7VBM - chains B and I of the 10 polymer chains in the assembly; structure by electron microscopy, 3.40 A resolution.

Chain B:
Protein: Histone H4
Source organism: Mus musculus
UniProtKB: P62806 (H4_MOUSE); residues 0-102 here correspond to UniProt positions 1-103 (UniProt number = residue number + 1)
Sequence (106 residues; numbered -3 to 102; the number before each row is that of its first residue; numbers below 1 keep their minus sign (Gly-3 is residue -3)):
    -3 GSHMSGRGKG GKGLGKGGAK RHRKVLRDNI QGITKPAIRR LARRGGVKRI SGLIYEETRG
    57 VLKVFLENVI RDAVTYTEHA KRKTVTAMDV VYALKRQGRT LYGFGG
Not modelled in the structure: -3 to 19, 102
Construct notes: expression tag (-3 to -1)
UniProt features mapped onto this chain:
  - DNA-binding region: Lys16 to Lys20
  - modified residue: Ser1 (N-acetylserine), Arg3 (Asymmetric dimethylarginine), Lys5 (N6-(2-hydroxyisobutyryl)lysine), Lys8 (N6-(2-hydroxyisobutyryl)lysine), Lys12 (N6-(2-hydroxyisobutyryl)lysine), Lys16 (N6-(2-hydroxyisobutyryl)lysine), Lys20 (N6,N6,N6-trimethyllysine), Lys31 (N6-(2-hydroxyisobutyryl)lysine), Lys44 (N6-(2-hydroxyisobutyryl)lysine), Ser47 (Phosphoserine), Tyr51 (Phosphotyrosine), Lys59 (N6-(2-hydroxyisobutyryl)lysine), Lys77 (N6-(2-hydroxyisobutyryl)lysine), Lys79 (N6-(2-hydroxyisobutyryl)lysine), Thr80 (Phosphothreonine), Tyr88 (Phosphotyrosine), Lys91 (N6-(2-hydroxyisobutyryl)lysine)
  - cross-link (Glycyl lysine isopeptide (Lys-Gly)): Lys12 (interchain with G-Cter in SUMO2), Lys20 (interchain with G-Cter in SUMO2), Lys31 (interchain with G-Cter in SUMO2), Lys59 (interchain with G-Cter in SUMO2), Lys79 (interchain with G-Cter in SUMO2), Lys91 (interchain with G-Cter in SUMO2)

Chain I:
Molecule: 145-nt DNA strand
Source organism: Mus musculus
Sequence (145 nucleotides; numbered -72 to 72; the number before each row is that of its first residue; numbers below 1 keep their minus sign (DA-72 is residue -72)):
   -72 ATCAGAATCC CGGTGCCGAG GCCGCTCAAT TGGTCGTAGA CAGCTCTAGC ACCGCTTAAA
   -12 CGCACGTACG CGCTGTCCCC CGCGTTTTAA CCGCCAAGGG GATTACTCCC TAGTCTCCAG
    48 GCACGTGTCA GATATATACA TCGAT
Not modelled in the structure: -72 to -65, 62-72

Interface between chain B and chain I:
Contacting residue pairs - 7 pairs, chain B then chain I:
  Thr30(B) - DA-13(I)  phosphate contact
  Thr30(B) - DC-12(I)  phosphate contact
  Pro32(B) - DA-13(I)  phosphate contact
  Pro32(B) - DC-12(I)  phosphate contact
  Arg36(B) - DA-13(I)  salt bridge to the phosphate
  Arg45(B) - DA-5(I)  hydrogen bond to the sugar
  Arg45(B) - DC-4(I)  sugar contact
Other interface residues (no listed pair), chain B (6 interface residues in all): Lys20, Lys31
Other interface residues (no listed pair), chain I (5 interface residues in all): DA-22

Summary:
The interface between chain B and chain I involves 6 residues on one side and 5 on the other, with 1 hydrogen
bond and 1 salt bridge. Polar contacts include Arg45(B)-DA-5(I) and Arg36(B)-DA-13(I). UniProt lists a
DNA-binding region on chain B.
Chain B is Histone H4 and chain I is a 145-nt DNA strand, both from Mus musculus; the structure, The mouse
nucleosome structure containing H3mm18 aided by PL2-6 scFv, was determined by electron microscopy, deposited
together with 7DBH.
